Entry 7CQO (X-ray diffraction, 1.71 A resolution); this record covers chain A.

[Chain A]
Protein: Lysozyme C
Source organism: Gallus gallus
Notes: EC 3.2.1.17
Reference sequence: P00698 (LYSC_CHICK); residue numbers follow UniProt; this construct covers 19-147
Amino-acid sequence (129 residues; each row starts with the number of its first residue):
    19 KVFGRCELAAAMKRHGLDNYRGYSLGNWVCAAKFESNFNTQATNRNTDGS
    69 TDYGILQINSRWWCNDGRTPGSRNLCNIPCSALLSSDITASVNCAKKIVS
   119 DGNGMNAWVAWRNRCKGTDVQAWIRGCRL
UniProt features mapped onto this chain:
  - active site: Glu53, Asp70
  - binding site (substrate): Asp119
  - natural variant: Tyr71 (Y71F; Y71S)
Cystine bridges: Cys24-Cys145, Cys48-Cys133, Cys82-Cys98, Cys94-Cys112
Bound ions: Na+: Ser78, Cys82, Ser90, Arg91
Ligand contacts:
  - selenourea (SEY), molecule 1: Asn37, Tyr38, Arg39, Gly40
  - selenourea (SEY), molecule 2: Thr61, Asn62, Arg63
  - selenourea (SEY), molecule 3: Gln75, Ile76, Asn77, Trp81, Ile116, Ala125, Trp126
  - selenourea (SEY), molecule 4: Gly85, Arg86, Thr87, Pro88
  - selenourea (SEY), molecule 5: Cys94, Asn111, Cys112, Lys115

[Overview]
Chain A binds 5 copies of selenourea. Ser78, Cys82, Ser90 and Arg91 form the Na+ site. UniProt lists
active-site residues Glu53 and Asp70 and substrate-binding residue Asp119.
Chain A is Lysozyme C (Gallus gallus); the structure, Lysozyme grown in LCP soaked with selenourea for 6 min,
was determined by X-ray diffraction (same publication as 7CQM).
